5XDK - chain A; structure by X-ray diffraction, 2.35 A resolution.

[Chain A]
Protein: Epidermal growth factor receptor
From: Homo sapiens
Notes: EC 2.7.10.1
UniProtKB: P00533 (EGFR_HUMAN); numbering as in UniProt (aligned over 696-1022)
Chain sequence (331 residues; row label = number of the first residue in the row):
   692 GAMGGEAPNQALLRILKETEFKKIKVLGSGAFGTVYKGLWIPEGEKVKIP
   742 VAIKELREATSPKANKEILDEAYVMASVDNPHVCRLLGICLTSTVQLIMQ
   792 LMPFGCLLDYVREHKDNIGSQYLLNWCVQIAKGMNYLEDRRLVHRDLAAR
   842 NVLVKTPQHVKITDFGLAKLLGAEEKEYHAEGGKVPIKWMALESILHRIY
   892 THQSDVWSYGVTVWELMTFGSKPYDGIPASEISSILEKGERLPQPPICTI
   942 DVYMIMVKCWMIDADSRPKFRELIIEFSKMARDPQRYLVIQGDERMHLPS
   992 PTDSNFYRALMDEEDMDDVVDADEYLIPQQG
Disordered / not traced: 692-695, 749, 991-1005, 1019-1022
Glycans and other covalent adducts: CO-1686 (8JC) linked to Cys-797
Differences from the reference sequence: expression tag (692-695); engineered mutation Met-790 (Thr in P00533)
Small-molecule neighbours: CO-1686 (8JC; N-[3-[[2-[[4-(4-ethanoylpiperazin-1-yl)-2-methoxy-phenyl]amino]-5-(trifluoromethyl)pyrimidin-4-yl]amino]phenyl]prop-2-enamide): Leu-718, Gly-719, Val-726, Ala-743, Met-790, Gln-791, Leu-792, Met-793, Pro-794, Gly-796, Asp-800, Arg-841, Leu-844, Thr-854
UniProt features mapped onto this chain:
  - active site: Asp-837 (Proton acceptor)
  - binding site (ATP): Leu-718 to Val-726, Lys-745, Asp-855
  - site: Tyr-1016 (Important for interaction with PIK3C2B)
  - modified residue: Lys-745 (N6-(2-hydroxyisobutyryl)lysine), Tyr-869 (Phosphotyrosine), Ser-991 (Phosphoserine), Ser-995 (Phosphoserine), Tyr-998 (Phosphotyrosine), Tyr-1016 (Phosphotyrosine)
  - cross-link (Glycyl lysine isopeptide (Lys-Gly)): Lys-716 (interchain with G-Cter in ubiquitin), Lys-737 (interchain with G-Cter in ubiquitin), Lys-754 (interchain with G-Cter in ubiquitin), Lys-757 (interchain with G-Cter in ubiquitin), Lys-867 (interchain with G-Cter in ubiquitin), Lys-929 (interchain with G-Cter in ubiquitin), Lys-960 (interchain with G-Cter in ubiquitin), Lys-970 (interchain with G-Cter in ubiquitin)
  - natural variant: Glu-709 (E709A: Found in a lung cancer sample; E709G: Found in a lung cancer sample; E709K: Found in a lung cancer sample), Gly-719 (G719A: Found in a lung cancer sample; G719C: Found in a lung cancer sample; G719D: Found in a lung cancer sample; G719S: Found in a lung cancer sample), Gly-724 (G724S: Found in a lung cancer sample), Glu-734 (E734K: Found in a lung cancer sample), Glu-746 to Ser-752 (sequence variant, change not given here; Found in a lung cancer sample), Glu-746 to Thr-751 (sequence variant, change not given here; Found in a lung cancer sample), Glu-746 to Ala-750 (deletion: Found in a lung cancer sample), Glu-746 (deletion: Found in a lung cancer sample), Leu-747 to Thr-751 (deletion: Found in a lung cancer sample), Leu-747 to Glu-749 (deletion: Found in a lung cancer sample), Leu-747 (L747F: Found in a lung cancer sample), Arg-748 (R748P: Found in a lung cancer sample), 12 further natural variant entries in UniProt
  - mutagenesis: Pro-699 (P699A: Reduced phosphorylation), Asn-700 (N700A: Abolishes phosphorylation), Leu-704 (L704A: Abolishes phosphorylation), Arg-705 (R705A: Abolishes phosphorylation), Ile-706 (I706A: Abolishes phosphorylation), Lys-745 (K745A/M: Abolishes kinase activity), Asp-974 (D974A: Strongly reduced phosphorylation), Arg-977 (R977A: Reduced phosphorylation), Glu-1005 to Asp-1006 (Constitutively activated kinase), Tyr-1016 (Y1016F: 50% decrease in interaction with PIK3C2B. 65% decrease in interaction with PIK3C2B; when associated with F-1197. Abolishes interaction with PIK3C2B; when associated with F-1197 and F-1092)
What the authors report for this chain:
  - binding site for CO-1686: Leu-718, Val-726, Met-790, Leu-792, Met-793, Cys-797, Leu-844
  - specificity-determining residues: Leu-792 (proposed by the authors, not directly observed)
  - specificity-determining residues: Met-790
  - mutagenesis - L718Q, L844V: decreased binding to CO-1686 (proposed by the authors, not directly observed)
  - mutagenesis - T790M: increased binding to CO-1686 (proposed by the authors, not directly observed)

[In short]
Covalently linked CO-1686: at Cys-797. Curated annotation (UniProt) lists active-site residue Asp-837, 11
ATP-binding residues and 11 mutagenesis sites. The paper reports a binding site for CO-1686 at Leu-718,
Val-726 and Met-790 among others; L718Q and L844V reduce binding to CO-1686.
Chain A is Epidermal growth factor receptor (Homo sapiens); the structure, Crystal structure of EGFR 696-1022
T790M in complex with CO-1686, was determined by X-ray diffraction, deposited together with 5XDL.
